Entry 1KH2 (X-ray diffraction, 2.30 A resolution); this record covers chains A and C of the 4 polymer chains in the assembly.

# Chain A (and C)
Name: Argininosuccinate Synthetase
Source organism: Thermus thermophilus
Notes: EC 6.3.4.5; chain C of this document is another copy of the same molecule, construct and numbering; everything in this record applies to it too
Reference sequence: P59846 (ASSY_THET8); residue numbers follow UniProt; this construct covers 1-400
Amino-acid sequence (400 residues; row label = number of the first residue in the row):
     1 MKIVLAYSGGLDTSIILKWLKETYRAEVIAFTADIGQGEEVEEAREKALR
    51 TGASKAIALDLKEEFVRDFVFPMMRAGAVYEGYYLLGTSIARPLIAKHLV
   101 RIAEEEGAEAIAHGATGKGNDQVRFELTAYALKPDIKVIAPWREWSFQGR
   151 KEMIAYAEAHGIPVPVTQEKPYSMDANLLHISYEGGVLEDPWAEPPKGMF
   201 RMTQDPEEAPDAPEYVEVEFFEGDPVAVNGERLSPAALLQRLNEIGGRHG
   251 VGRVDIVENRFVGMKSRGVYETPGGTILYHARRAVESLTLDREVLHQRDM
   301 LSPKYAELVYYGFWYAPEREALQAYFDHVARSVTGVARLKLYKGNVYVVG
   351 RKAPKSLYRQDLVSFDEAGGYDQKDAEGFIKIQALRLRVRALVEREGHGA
Unresolved in the structure: 166-170, 360-369, 396-400 (chain C: 166-170, 366-369, 396-400)
Swiss-Prot annotation at these positions:
  - binding site (ATP): Ala-6 to Ser-14, Ala-33, Gly-114
  - binding site (L-citrulline): Tyr-84, Ser-89, Asn-120, Arg-124, Ser-173, Ser-182, Glu-258, Tyr-270
  - binding site (L-aspartate): Thr-116, Asn-120, Asp-121

# How chain A and chain C interact
Contacting residue pairs (31; chain A residue first):
  Val-262(A) / Ile-382(C)
  Val-262(A) / Leu-385(C)
  Gly-263(A) / Leu-385(C)
  Met-264(A) / Arg-386(C)
  Met-264(A) / Val-389(C)  hydrophobic
  Asp-291(A) / Pro-317(C)
  Glu-293(A) / Glu-318(C)
  Val-294(A) / Pro-317(C)
  Val-294(A) / Glu-318(C)
  Gln-297(A) / Leu-301(C)
  Gln-297(A) / Lys-304(C)
  Lys-304(A) / Gln-297(C)
  Pro-317(A) / Asp-291(C)
  Pro-317(A) / Val-294(C)
  Glu-318(A) / Asp-291(C)
  Glu-318(A) / Glu-293(C)
  Glu-318(A) / Val-294(C)
  Glu-320(A) / His-328(C)
  Ala-321(A) / Tyr-325(C)
  Ala-321(A) / His-328(C)
  Leu-322(A) / Gln-297(C)
  Leu-322(A) / Tyr-325(C)
  Ala-324(A) / His-328(C)
  Tyr-325(A) / Ala-321(C)
  Tyr-325(A) / Leu-322(C)
  His-328(A) / Glu-320(C)
  His-328(A) / Ala-321(C)
  His-328(A) / Ala-324(C)
  Leu-385(A) / Val-262(C)
  Arg-386(A) / Met-264(C)
  Val-389(A) / Met-264(C)  hydrophobic
Interface residues without a listed pair, chain A (23 interface residues in all): Phe-261, Leu-301, Val-329, Ile-382
Interface residues without a listed pair, chain C (23 interface residues in all): Phe-261, Gly-263, Val-329

# In short
The chain A/chain C interface involves 23 residues from each chain. From UniProt: 11 ATP-binding residues, 8
L-citrulline-binding residues and 3 L-aspartate-binding residues on chain A.
Both chains are Argininosuccinate Synthetase (Thermus thermophilus). Entry 1KH2 (Crystal Structure of Thermus
thermophilus HB8 Argininosuccinate Synthetase in complex with ATP) was determined by X-ray diffraction,
deposited together with 1KH1 and 1KOR.
